Entry 1PI5 (X-ray diffraction, 1.49 A resolution); this record covers chain A.

[Chain A]
Protein: Beta-lactamase
From: Escherichia coli
Notes: EC 3.5.2.6; fragment: AmpC
Reference sequence: P00811 (AMPC_ECOLI); residues 4-361 here correspond to UniProt positions 20-377 (UniProt number = residue number + 16)
Amino-acid sequence (358 residues; numbered 4 to 361; the number before each row is that of its first residue):
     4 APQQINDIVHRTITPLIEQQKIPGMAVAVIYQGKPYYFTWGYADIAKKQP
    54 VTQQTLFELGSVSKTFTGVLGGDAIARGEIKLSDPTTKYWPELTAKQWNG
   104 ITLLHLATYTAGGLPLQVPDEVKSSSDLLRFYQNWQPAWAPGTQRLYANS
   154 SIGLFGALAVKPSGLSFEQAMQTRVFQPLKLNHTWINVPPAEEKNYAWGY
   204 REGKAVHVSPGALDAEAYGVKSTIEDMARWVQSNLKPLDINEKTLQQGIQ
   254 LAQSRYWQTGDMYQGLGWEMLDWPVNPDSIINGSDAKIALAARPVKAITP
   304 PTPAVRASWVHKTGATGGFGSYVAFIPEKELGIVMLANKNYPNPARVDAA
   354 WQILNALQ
Covalently attached groups: compound SM2 linked to S64
Differences from the reference sequence: engineered mutation A289 (Asn305 in P00811)
Ion coordination: K+: G214, D217
Small-molecule neighbours: SM2 ((1R)-1-(2-thienylacetylamino)-1-(3-carboxyphenyl)methylboronic acid): G63, K67, L119, Q120, Y150, N152, V211, Y221, K315, G317, A318, T319, G320, N343
Swiss-Prot annotation at these positions:
  - active site: S64 (Acyl-ester intermediate)
  - binding site (a beta-lactam): S64, Q120, Y150, N152, A318, N343
Reported in the primary citation:
  - mutagenesis - N289A (17fold): decreased binding to SM2
  - mutagenesis - N289A: unchanged stability
  - binding site for SM2: S64, L119, Q120, Y150, N152, L293, T316, A318
  - mutagenesis - L119A, L293A: decreased expression

[Overview]
Covalently linked compound SM2: at S64. G214 and D217 form the K+ site. UniProt lists active-site residue S64
and 6 beta-lactam-binding residues. From the paper: a binding site for SM2 at S64, L119 and Q120 among others;
L119A and L293A reduce expression.
Chain A is Beta-lactamase (Escherichia coli); the structure, Structure of N289A mutant of AmpC in complex with
SM2, carboxyphenylglycylboronic acid bearing the cephalothin R1 ..., was determined by X-ray diffraction,
deposited together with 1PI4.
